Entry 8IHN (electron microscopy, 3.37 A resolution); this record covers chains K and L of the 7 polymer chains in the assembly.

Chain K:
Protein: Transcriptional regulatory protein SIN3
Source organism: Saccharomyces cerevisiae
UniProtKB: P22579 (SIN3_YEAST); numbering as in UniProt (aligned over 1-1536)
Sequence (1536 residues; each row starts with the number of its first residue):
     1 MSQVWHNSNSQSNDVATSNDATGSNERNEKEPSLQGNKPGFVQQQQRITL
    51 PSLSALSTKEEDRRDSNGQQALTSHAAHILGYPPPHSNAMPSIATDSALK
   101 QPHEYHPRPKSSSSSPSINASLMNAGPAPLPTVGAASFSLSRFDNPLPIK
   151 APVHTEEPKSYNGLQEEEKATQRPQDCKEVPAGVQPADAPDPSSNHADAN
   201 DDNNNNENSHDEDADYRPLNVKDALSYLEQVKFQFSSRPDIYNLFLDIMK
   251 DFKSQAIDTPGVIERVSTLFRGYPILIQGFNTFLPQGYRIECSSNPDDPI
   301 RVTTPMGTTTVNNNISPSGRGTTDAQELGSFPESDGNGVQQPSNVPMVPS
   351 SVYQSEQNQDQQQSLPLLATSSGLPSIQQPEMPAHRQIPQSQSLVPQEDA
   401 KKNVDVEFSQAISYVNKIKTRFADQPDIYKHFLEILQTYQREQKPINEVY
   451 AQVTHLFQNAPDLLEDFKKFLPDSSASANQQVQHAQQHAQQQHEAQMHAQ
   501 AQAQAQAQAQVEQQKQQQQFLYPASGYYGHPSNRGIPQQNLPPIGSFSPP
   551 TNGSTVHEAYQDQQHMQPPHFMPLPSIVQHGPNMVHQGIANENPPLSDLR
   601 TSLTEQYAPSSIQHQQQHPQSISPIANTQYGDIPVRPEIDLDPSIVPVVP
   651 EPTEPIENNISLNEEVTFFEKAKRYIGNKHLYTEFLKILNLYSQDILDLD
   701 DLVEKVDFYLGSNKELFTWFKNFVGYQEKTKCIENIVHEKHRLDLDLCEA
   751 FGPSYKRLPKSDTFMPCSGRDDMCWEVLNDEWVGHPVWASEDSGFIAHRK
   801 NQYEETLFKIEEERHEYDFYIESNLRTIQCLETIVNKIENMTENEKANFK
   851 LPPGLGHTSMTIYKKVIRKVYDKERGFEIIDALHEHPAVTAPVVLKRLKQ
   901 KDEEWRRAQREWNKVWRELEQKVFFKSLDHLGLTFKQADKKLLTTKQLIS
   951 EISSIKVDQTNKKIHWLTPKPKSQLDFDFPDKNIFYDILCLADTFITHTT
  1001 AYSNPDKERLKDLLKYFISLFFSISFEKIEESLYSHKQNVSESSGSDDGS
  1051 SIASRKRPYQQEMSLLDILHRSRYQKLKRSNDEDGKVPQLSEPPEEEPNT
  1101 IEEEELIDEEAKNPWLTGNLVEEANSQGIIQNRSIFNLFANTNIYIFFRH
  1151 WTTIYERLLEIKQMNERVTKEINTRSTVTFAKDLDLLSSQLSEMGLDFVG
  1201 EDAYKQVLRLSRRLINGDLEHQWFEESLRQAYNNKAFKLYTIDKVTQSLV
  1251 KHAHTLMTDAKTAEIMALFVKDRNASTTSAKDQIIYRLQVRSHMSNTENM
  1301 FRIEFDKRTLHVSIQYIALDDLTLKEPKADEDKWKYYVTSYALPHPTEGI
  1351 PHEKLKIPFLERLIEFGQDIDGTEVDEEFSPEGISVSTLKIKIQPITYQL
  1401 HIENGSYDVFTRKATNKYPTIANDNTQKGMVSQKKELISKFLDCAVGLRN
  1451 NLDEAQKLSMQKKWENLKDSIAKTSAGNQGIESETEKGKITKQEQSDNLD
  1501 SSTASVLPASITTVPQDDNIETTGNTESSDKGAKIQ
Disordered / not traced: 1-659, 730-747, 1041-1057, 1082-1109, 1321-1536
UniProt features mapped onto this chain:
  - modified residue: Ser137 (Phosphoserine), Thr303 (Phosphothreonine), Thr304 (Phosphothreonine), Ser316 (Phosphoserine), Ser1046 (Phosphoserine)

Chain L:
Protein: Histone deacetylase RPD3
Source organism: Saccharomyces cerevisiae
Notes: EC 3.5.1.98
UniProtKB: P32561 (RPD3_YEAST); residue numbers follow UniProt; this construct covers 1-433
Sequence (433 residues; row label = number of the first residue in the row):
     1 MVYEATPFDPITVKPSDKRRVAYFYDADVGNYAYGAGHPMKPHRIRMAHS
    51 LIMNYGLYKKMEIYRAKPATKQEMCQFHTDEYIDFLSRVTPDNLEMFKRE
   101 SVKFNVGDDCPVFDGLYEYCSISGGGSMEGAARLNRGKCDVAVNYAGGLH
   151 HAKKSEASGFCYLNDIVLGIIELLRYHPRVLYIDIDVHHGDGVEEAFYTT
   201 DRVMTCSFHKYGEFFPGTGELRDIGVGAGKNYAVNVPLRDGIDDATYRSV
   251 FEPVIKKIMEWYQPSAVVLQCGGDSLSGDRLGCFNLSMEGHANCVNYVKS
   301 FGIPMMVVGGGGYTMRNVARTWCFETGLLNNVVLDKDLPYNEYYEYYGPD
   351 YKLSVRPSNMFNVNTPEYLDKVMTNIFANLENTKYAPSVQLNHTPRDAED
   401 LGDVEEDSAEAKDTKGGSQYARDLHVEHDNEFY
Disordered / not traced: 1, 387-397, 423-433
UniProt features mapped onto this chain:
  - motif: Arg320 to Tyr340 (ESA1-RPD3 motif)
  - active site: His151
  - modified residue: Thr394 (Phosphothreonine), Ser408 (Phosphoserine)
Ion coordination: Zn2+: Asp186, His188, Asp274; Ca2+: Phe197, Thr200, Val203, Tyr232

How chain K and chain L interact:
Contacting residue pairs - 123 pairs, chain K then chain L:
  Cys748(K) - Lys230(L)
  Ala750(K) - Gly225(L)
  Phe751(K) - Tyr198(L)
  Phe751(K) - Val226(L)
  Gly752(K) - Asp223(L)
  Pro753(K) - Arg222(L)
  Pro753(K) - Asp223(L)
  Ser754(K) - Gly219(L)
  Ser754(K) - Asp223(L)  hydrogen bond
  Tyr755(K) - Glu194(L)  hydrogen bond
  Tyr755(K) - Glu195(L)
  Tyr755(K) - Tyr198(L)
  Met765(K) - Thr79(L)
  Met765(K) - Ser155(L)
  Pro766(K) - Thr79(L)
  Pro766(K) - Asp80(L)  hydrogen bond (backbone-backbone)
  Cys767(K) - Cys75(L)
  Cys767(K) - His78(L)
  Cys767(K) - Thr79(L)
  Cys767(K) - Asp80(L)
  Ser768(K) - Asp80(L)  hydrogen bond
  Gly769(K) - Gln76(L)
  Arg770(K) - Gln76(L)  hydrogen bond (side chain-backbone)
  Arg770(K) - Phe77(L)  hydrogen bond (side chain-backbone)
  Arg770(K) - Lys154(L)
  Met773(K) - Ile171(L)
  Met773(K) - Arg175(L)
  Met773(K) - Arg202(L)
  Cys774(K) - Ile171(L)  hydrophobic
  Val777(K) - Leu174(L)  hydrophobic
  Val777(K) - Phe197(L)  hydrophobic
  Val777(K) - Thr200(L)
  Val777(K) - Arg202(L)
  Leu778(K) - Gln76(L)
  Leu778(K) - Phe77(L)  hydrophobic
  Leu778(K) - Ile171(L)  hydrophobic
  Leu778(K) - Ala196(L)
  Leu778(K) - Phe197(L)  hydrophobic
  Asn779(K) - Glu195(L)
  Asn779(K) - Ala196(L)  hydrogen bond (backbone-backbone)
  Asn779(K) - Thr199(L)
  Asp780(K) - Lys154(L)
  Trp782(K) - Glu195(L)
  Trp782(K) - Val226(L)
  Gly784(K) - Lys153(L)  hydrogen bond (backbone-side chain)
  His785(K) - Glu156(L)  salt bridge
  Pro786(K) - Pro216(L)
  Ala789(K) - Pro216(L)
  Ala789(K) - Gly217(L)
  Ala789(K) - Thr218(L)
  Phe795(K) - Glu213(L)
  Phe795(K) - Phe215(L)  hydrophobic
  Phe795(K) - Pro216(L)
  Phe795(K) - Gly217(L)
  Ile796(K) - Glu213(L)  hydrogen bond (backbone-backbone)
  Ile796(K) - Phe214(L)
  His798(K) - Cys283(L)
  His798(K) - Met360(L)
  Lys800(K) - Asp279(L)  hydrogen bond (side chain-backbone)
  Lys800(K) - Arg280(L)
  Lys800(K) - Gly282(L)
  Glu804(K) - Gly278(L)
  Phe808(K) - Gly278(L)
  Phe808(K) - Arg280(L)
  Glu811(K) - Met315(L)
  Glu811(K) - Arg316(L)
  Glu811(K) - Tyr346(L)
  Arg814(K) - Glu345(L)  hydrogen bond (side chain-backbone)
  Arg814(K) - Tyr346(L)
  His815(K) - Ala33(L)
  His815(K) - Lys41(L)
  His815(K) - His43(L)
  Asp818(K) - Tyr343(L)
  Asp818(K) - Tyr346(L)  hydrogen bond
  Phe819(K) - Asn31(L)
  Phe819(K) - Ala33(L)  hydrophobic
  Glu822(K) - Arg46(L)
  Glu822(K) - Tyr343(L)  hydrogen bond
  Arg826(K) - Ala27(L)
  Arg826(K) - Asp28(L)  salt bridge
  Arg826(K) - Asn31(L)
  Thr858(K) - Asp28(L)  hydrogen bond
  Thr858(K) - Arg65(L)
  Ser859(K) - Asp28(L)
  Ser859(K) - Tyr32(L)
  Met860(K) - Glu118(L)
  Thr861(K) - Asp114(L)
  Thr861(K) - Gly115(L)
  Thr861(K) - Glu118(L)
  Ile862(K) - Asp28(L)
  Ile862(K) - Asn31(L)
  Lys865(K) - Asn31(L)
  Lys865(K) - Tyr32(L)
  Lys865(K) - Asp114(L)  hydrogen bond (side chain-backbone)
  Arg868(K) - Asp92(L)  salt bridge
  Asn913(K) - Glu345(L)
  Arg917(K) - Glu345(L)  salt bridge
  Arg917(K) - Tyr351(L)
  Phe924(K) - Arg316(L)
  Phe924(K) - Pro349(L)
  Phe925(K) - Arg356(L)
  Leu928(K) - Ser358(L)
  Leu928(K) - Asn359(L)  hydrogen bond (backbone-backbone)
  Asp929(K) - Asn359(L)  hydrogen bond
  His930(K) - Ser358(L)
  His930(K) - Asn359(L)
  His930(K) - Met360(L)
  Leu931(K) - Asn359(L)
  Ser1176(K) - Lys352(L)  hydrogen bond (backbone-side chain)
  Val1178(K) - Asp337(L)
  Val1178(K) - Leu338(L)
  Val1178(K) - Asp350(L)
  Val1178(K) - Tyr351(L)
  Phe1180(K) - Pro339(L)
  Phe1180(K) - Tyr340(L)
  Ala1181(K) - Tyr351(L)  hydrophobic
  Leu1186(K) - Glu345(L)
  Leu1186(K) - Tyr351(L)
  Leu1187(K) - Pro349(L)
  Leu1187(K) - Tyr351(L)  hydrophobic
  Asn1234(K) - Asn359(L)  hydrogen bond (backbone-side chain)
  Lys1235(K) - Ser358(L)  hydrogen bond (side chain-backbone)
  Phe1237(K) - Asn359(L)
Other interface residues (no listed pair), chain K (67 interface residues in all): Asp771, Glu776, Val783, Ser823, Phe877, Glu920
Other interface residues (no listed pair), chain L (75 interface residues in all): Gln72, Val167, Asp191, Glu220, Ile224, Pro357, Phe361

In short:
Chain K and chain L form an interface of 67 and 75 residues respectively, with 20 hydrogen bonds and 4 salt
bridges. Among the polar pairs are His785(K)-Glu156(L), Arg826(K)-Asp28(L) and Arg868(K)-Asp92(L). From
UniProt: active-site residue His151(L) on chain L.
Here chain K is Transcriptional regulatory protein SIN3 and chain L is Histone deacetylase RPD3, both from
Saccharomyces cerevisiae. Entry 8IHN (Cryo-EM structure of the Rpd3S core complex) was determined by electron
microscopy, deposited together with 8IHM and 8IHT.
